Entry 9PAT (electron microscopy, 3.96 A resolution); this record covers chains A and G of the 7 polymer chains in the assembly.

Chain A:
Protein: 6-deoxyerythronolide-B synthase
Source organism: Amycolatopsis mediterranei
Notes: EC 2.3.1.94
Reference sequence: O54666 (O54666_AMYMD); residues 32-1580 here correspond to UniProt positions 631-2179 (UniProt number = residue number + 599)
Chain sequence (1683 residues; row label = number of the first residue in the row):
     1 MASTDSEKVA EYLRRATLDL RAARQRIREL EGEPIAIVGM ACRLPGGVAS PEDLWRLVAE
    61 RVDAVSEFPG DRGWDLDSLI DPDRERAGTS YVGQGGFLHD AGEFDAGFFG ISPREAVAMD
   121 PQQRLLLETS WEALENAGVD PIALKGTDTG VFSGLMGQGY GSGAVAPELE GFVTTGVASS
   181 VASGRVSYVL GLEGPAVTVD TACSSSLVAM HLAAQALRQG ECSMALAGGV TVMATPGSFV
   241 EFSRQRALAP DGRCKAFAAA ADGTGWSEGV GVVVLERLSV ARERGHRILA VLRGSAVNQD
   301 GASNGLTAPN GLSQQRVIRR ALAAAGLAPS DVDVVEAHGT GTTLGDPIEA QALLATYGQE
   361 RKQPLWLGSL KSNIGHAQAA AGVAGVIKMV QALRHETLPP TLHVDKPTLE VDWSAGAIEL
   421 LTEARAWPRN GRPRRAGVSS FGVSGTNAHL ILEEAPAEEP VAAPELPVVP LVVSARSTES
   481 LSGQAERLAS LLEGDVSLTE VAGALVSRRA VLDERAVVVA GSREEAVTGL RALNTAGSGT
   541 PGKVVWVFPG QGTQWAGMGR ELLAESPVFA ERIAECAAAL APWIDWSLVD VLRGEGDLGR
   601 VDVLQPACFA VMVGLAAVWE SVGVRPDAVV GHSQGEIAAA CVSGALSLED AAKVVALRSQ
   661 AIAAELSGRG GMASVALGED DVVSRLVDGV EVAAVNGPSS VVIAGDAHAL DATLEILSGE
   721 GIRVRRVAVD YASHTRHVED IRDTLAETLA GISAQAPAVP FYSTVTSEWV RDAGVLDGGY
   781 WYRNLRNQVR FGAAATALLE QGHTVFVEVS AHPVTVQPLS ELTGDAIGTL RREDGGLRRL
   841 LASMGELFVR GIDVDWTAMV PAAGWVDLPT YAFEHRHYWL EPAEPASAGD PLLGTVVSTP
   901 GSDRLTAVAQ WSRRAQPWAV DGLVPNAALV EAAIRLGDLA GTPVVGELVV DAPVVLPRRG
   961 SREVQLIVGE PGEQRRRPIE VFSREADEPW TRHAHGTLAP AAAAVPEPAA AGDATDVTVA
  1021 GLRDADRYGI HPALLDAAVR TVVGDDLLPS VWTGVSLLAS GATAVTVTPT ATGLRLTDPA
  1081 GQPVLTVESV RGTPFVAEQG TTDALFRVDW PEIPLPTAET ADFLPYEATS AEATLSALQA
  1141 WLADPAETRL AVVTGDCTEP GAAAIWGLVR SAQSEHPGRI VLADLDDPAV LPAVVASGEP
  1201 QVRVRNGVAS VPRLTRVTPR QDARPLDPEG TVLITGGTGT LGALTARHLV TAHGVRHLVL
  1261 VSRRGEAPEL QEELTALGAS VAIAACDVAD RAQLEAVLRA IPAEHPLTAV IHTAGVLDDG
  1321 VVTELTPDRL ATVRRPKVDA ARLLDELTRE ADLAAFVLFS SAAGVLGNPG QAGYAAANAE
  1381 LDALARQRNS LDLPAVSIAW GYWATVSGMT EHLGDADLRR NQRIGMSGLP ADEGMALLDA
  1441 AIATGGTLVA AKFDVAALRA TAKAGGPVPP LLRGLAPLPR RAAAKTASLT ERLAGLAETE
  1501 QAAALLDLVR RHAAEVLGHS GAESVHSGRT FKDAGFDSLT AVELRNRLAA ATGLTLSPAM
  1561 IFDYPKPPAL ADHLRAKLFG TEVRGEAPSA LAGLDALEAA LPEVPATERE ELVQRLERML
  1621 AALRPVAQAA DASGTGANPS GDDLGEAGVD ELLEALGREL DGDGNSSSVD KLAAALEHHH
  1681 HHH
Unresolved in the structure: 884-889, 1479-1683
Sequence notes: expression tag (1-31, 1581-1683)
Reported in the primary citation:
  - catalytic residues: Cys203

Chain G:
Protein: Antibody Fragment 1B2 Heavy Chain
Source organism: Homo sapiens
Notes: antibody fragment or engineered binder
Chain sequence (249 residues; numbered 1 to 249; the number before each row is that of its first residue):
     1 MAEVQLVQSG GGLVQPGRSL RLSCTASGFT FGDYAMSWVR QAPGKGLEWV GFIRSKAYGG
    61 TTEYAASVKG RFTISRDDSK SIAYLQMNSL KTEDTAVYYC TRGGTLFDYW GQGTLVTVSS
   121 ASTKGPSVFP LAPSSKSTSG GTAALGCLVK DYFPEPVTVS WNSGALTSGV HTFPAVLQSS
   181 GLYSLSSVVT VPSSSLGTQT YICNVNHKPS NTKVDKKVEP KSCAALVPRG SAHHHHHHAA
   241 DYKDDDDKA
Unresolved in the structure: 1-2, 136-142, 194-199, 221-249
Cystine bridges: Cys147-Cys203

How chain A and chain G interact:
Residue-residue contacts (9):
  Glu7(A) with Tyr58(G)
  Glu11(A) with Gly103(G); Gly104(G); Thr105(G), hydrogen bond (side chain-backbone); Leu106(G), hydrogen bond (side chain-backbone)
  Tyr12(A) with Leu106(G), hydrophobic
  Arg15(A) with Arg102(G); Asp108(G), salt bridge
  Leu18(A) with Tyr34(G)
Interface residues without a listed pair, chain A (8 interface residues in all): Ser6, Lys8, Arg14
Interface residues without a listed pair, chain G (9 interface residues in all): Asp33

In short:
The interface between chain A and chain G involves 8 residues on one side and 9 on the other; the contacts
include 2 hydrogen bonds and 1 salt bridge. Polar pairs include Arg15(A)-Asp108(G), Glu11(A)-Thr105(G) and
Glu11(A)-Leu106(G). From the paper: the catalytic residue Cys203(A).
Here chain A is 6-deoxyerythronolide-B synthase (Amycolatopsis mediterranei) and chain G is Antibody Fragment
1B2 Heavy Chain (Homo sapiens). Entry 9PAT (Antibody (1B2) Bound Rifamycin Synthetase Module 1 in the
Transacylation Mode) was determined by electron microscopy (same publication as 9PAV and 9PC6).
